PDB entry 3MBE | X-ray diffraction, 2.89 A resolution | chains B and D of the 5 polymer chains in the assembly

[Chain B]
Protein: MHC CLASS II H2-IAg7 BETA CHAIN
Source organism: Mus musculus
Reference sequence: Q31135 (Q31135_MOUSE); the construct lacks a stretch of the UniProt sequence and is renumbered around it, so the offset changes along the chain: 1-64 = UniProt 28-91; 68-94 = UniProt 93-119; 95-188 = UniProt 121-214
Sequence (201 residues; each row starts with the number of its first residue; note: 2 numbers in that range are skipped by the numbering (no residue carries them; nothing is unmodelled there); numbers below 1 keep their minus sign (Gly-5 is residue -5)):
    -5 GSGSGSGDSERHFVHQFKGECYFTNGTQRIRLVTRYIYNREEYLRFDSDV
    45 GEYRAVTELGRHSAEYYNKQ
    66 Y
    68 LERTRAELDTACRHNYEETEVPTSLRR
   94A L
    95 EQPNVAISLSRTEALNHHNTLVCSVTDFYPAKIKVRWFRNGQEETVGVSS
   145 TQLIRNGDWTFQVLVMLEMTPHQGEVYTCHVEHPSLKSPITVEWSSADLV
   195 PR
Not modelled in the structure: -5 to 4, 106-111, 190-196
Disulfides: Cys15-Cys79, Cys117-Cys173
Differences from the reference sequence: expression tag (-5 to 0, 189-196)

[Chain D]
Protein: TCR 21.3 beta chain
Source organism: Mus musculus
Sequence (259 residues; row label = number of the first residue in the row; note: 14 numbers in that range are skipped by the numbering (no residue carries them; nothing is unmodelled there)):
     1 EAAVTQSPRSKVAVTGGKVTLSCHQTNNH
    37 DYMYWYRQDTGHGLRLIHYSYV
    63 ADSTEKGDIP
    74 DGYKASRP
    83 SQENFSLILELASLSQTAVYFCASSWDR
   112 AGNTLYFGEGSRLIVVEDLRNVTPPKVSLFEPSKAEIANKQKATLVCLAR
   162 GFFPDHVELSWWVNGKEVHSGVCTDPQAYKESNYSYSLSSRLRVSATFWH
   212 NPRNHFRCQVQFHGLSEEDKWPEGSPKPVTQNISAEAWGRADCGITSASY
   262 HQSSADLVPRGS
Not modelled in the structure: 1-2, 253-273
Disulfides: Cys23-Cys104, Cys158-Cys219
Covalent attachments: N-acetylglucosamine (NAG) linked to Asn243

[How chain B and chain D interact]
Contacting residue pairs (5):
  Tyr60(B) - Trp108(D)  hydrogen bond
  Tyr66(B) - Trp108(D)
  Tyr66(B) - Asp109(D)
  Arg70(B) - Arg110(D)
  Arg70(B) - Ala112(D)  hydrogen bond (side chain-backbone)
Interface residues without a listed pair, chain B (4 interface residues in all): Gln64
Interface residues without a listed pair, chain D (5 interface residues in all): Asn114

[In short]
The interface between chain B and chain D involves 4 residues on one side and 5 on the other; the contacts
include 2 hydrogen bonds. Polar contacts include Tyr60(B)-Trp108(D) and Arg70(B)-Ala112(D). Covalently linked
N-acetylglucosamine: at Asn243(D).
Here chain B is MHC CLASS II H2-IAg7 BETA CHAIN and chain D is TCR 21.3 beta chain, both from Mus musculus.
Entry 3MBE (TCR 21.30 in complex with MHC class II I-Ag7HEL(11-27)) was determined by X-ray diffraction.
